8VA3 - chains A and B; structure by X-ray diffraction, 1.80 A resolution.

[Chain A (and B)]
Molecule: Glycoside hydrolase family 3
Notes: chain B of this document is another copy of the same molecule, construct and numbering; everything in this record applies to it too
Amino-acid sequence (780 residues; numbered 1 to 780; the number before each row is that of its first residue):
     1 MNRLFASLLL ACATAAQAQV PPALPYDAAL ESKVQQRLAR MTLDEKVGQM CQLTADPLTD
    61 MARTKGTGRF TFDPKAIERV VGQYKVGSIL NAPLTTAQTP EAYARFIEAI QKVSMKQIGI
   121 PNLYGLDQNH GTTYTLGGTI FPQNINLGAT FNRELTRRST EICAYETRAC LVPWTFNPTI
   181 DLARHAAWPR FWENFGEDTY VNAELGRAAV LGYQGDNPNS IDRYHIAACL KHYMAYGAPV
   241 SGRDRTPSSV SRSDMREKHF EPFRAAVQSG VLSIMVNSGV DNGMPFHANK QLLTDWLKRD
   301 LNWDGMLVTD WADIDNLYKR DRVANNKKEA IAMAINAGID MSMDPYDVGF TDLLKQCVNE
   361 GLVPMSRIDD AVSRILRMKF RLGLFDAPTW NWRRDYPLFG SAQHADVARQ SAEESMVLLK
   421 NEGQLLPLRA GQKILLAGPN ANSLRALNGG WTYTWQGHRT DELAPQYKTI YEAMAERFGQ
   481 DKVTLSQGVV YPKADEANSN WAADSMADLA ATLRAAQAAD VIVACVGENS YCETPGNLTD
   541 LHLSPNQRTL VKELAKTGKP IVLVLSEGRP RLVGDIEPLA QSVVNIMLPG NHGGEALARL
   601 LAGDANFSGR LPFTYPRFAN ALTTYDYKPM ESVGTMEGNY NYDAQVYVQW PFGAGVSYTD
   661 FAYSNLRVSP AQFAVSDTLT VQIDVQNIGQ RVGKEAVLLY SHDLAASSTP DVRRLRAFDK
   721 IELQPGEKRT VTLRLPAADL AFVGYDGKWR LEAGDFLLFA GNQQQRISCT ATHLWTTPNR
Disordered / not traced: 1-17 (chain B: 1-19, 61-69)
Bound ions: Na+: Pro-465, Tyr-467, Glu-472; Mg2+: Asp-703, Ala-705

[How chain A and chain B interact]
Residue-residue contacts (109; chain A residue first):
  Ser-241(A) / Asn-620(B)
  Ser-241(A) / Leu-622(B)
  Arg-243(A) / Glu-631(B)
  Arg-243(A) / Tyr-647(B)  hydrogen bond
  Arg-245(A) / Met-630(B)
  Thr-246(A) / Glu-631(B)
  Pro-247(A) / Lys-628(B)
  Pro-247(A) / Met-630(B)  hydrophobic
  Pro-247(A) / Glu-631(B)
  Ser-249(A) / Ser-249(B)  hydrogen bond (backbone-side chain)
  Ser-249(A) / Val-250(B)
  Ser-249(A) / Ser-251(B)  hydrogen bond (side chain-backbone)
  Val-250(A) / Ser-249(B)
  Ser-251(A) / Ser-249(B)  hydrogen bond (backbone-side chain)
  Ser-251(A) / Asn-282(B)  hydrogen bond
  Arg-252(A) / Asn-282(B)  hydrogen bond (backbone-side chain)
  Ser-253(A) / Asn-282(B)  hydrogen bond (backbone-side chain)
  Gly-279(A) / Met-630(B)
  Val-280(A) / Met-630(B)  hydrophobic
  Asn-282(A) / Ser-251(B)  hydrogen bond
  Asn-282(A) / Arg-252(B)
  Asn-282(A) / Ser-253(B)  hydrogen bond (side chain-backbone)
  Asn-282(A) / Tyr-745(B)
  Gly-283(A) / Ser-708(B)
  Gly-283(A) / Thr-709(B)  hydrogen bond (backbone-backbone)
  Met-284(A) / Ser-707(B)
  Met-284(A) / Tyr-745(B)  hydrophobic
  Asn-289(A) / Tyr-745(B)  hydrogen bond
  Gln-291(A) / Tyr-745(B)
  Tyr-318(A) / Glu-637(B)
  Lys-319(A) / Glu-637(B)
  Arg-320(A) / Pro-629(B)
  Arg-320(A) / Met-630(B)
  Asp-321(A) / Met-630(B)
  Asp-321(A) / Thr-709(B)  hydrogen bond (backbone-side chain)
  Asp-321(A) / Pro-710(B)
  Arg-322(A) / Thr-635(B)
  Arg-322(A) / Met-636(B)  hydrogen bond (side chain-backbone)
  Arg-322(A) / Glu-637(B)
  Arg-322(A) / Gly-638(B)
  Arg-322(A) / Asn-639(B)  hydrogen bond (side chain-backbone)
  Arg-322(A) / Tyr-640(B)
  Arg-322(A) / Tyr-642(B)  hydrogen bond
  Arg-322(A) / Leu-704(B)
  Arg-322(A) / Ala-705(B)
  Arg-322(A) / Ala-706(B)  hydrogen bond (backbone-backbone)
  Val-323(A) / Ala-706(B)
  Val-323(A) / Thr-709(B)
  Asn-325(A) / Ala-705(B)
  Leu-538(A) / Asn-620(B)
  Thr-539(A) / Phe-618(B)
  Thr-539(A) / Ala-619(B)
  Thr-539(A) / Asn-620(B)  hydrogen bond (backbone-backbone)
  Thr-539(A) / Ala-621(B)
  Asp-540(A) / His-542(B)
  Asp-540(A) / Ala-619(B)
  Asp-540(A) / Asn-620(B)
  Leu-541(A) / Asn-620(B)  hydrogen bond (backbone-side chain)
  His-542(A) / Asp-540(B)
  Phe-618(A) / Thr-539(B)
  Ala-619(A) / Thr-539(B)
  Ala-619(A) / Asp-540(B)
  Ala-619(A) / Asn-620(B)  hydrogen bond (backbone-side chain)
  Asn-620(A) / Ser-241(B)
  Asn-620(A) / Leu-538(B)
  Asn-620(A) / Thr-539(B)  hydrogen bond (backbone-backbone)
  Asn-620(A) / Asp-540(B)
  Asn-620(A) / Leu-541(B)  hydrogen bond (side chain-backbone)
  Asn-620(A) / Ala-619(B)  hydrogen bond (side chain-backbone)
  Ala-621(A) / Thr-539(B)
  Leu-622(A) / Ser-241(B)
  Lys-628(A) / Pro-247(B)
  Pro-629(A) / Arg-320(B)
  Met-630(A) / Arg-245(B)
  Met-630(A) / Pro-247(B)
  Met-630(A) / Gly-279(B)
  Met-630(A) / Val-280(B)  hydrophobic
  Met-630(A) / Arg-320(B)
  Met-630(A) / Asp-321(B)
  Glu-631(A) / Arg-243(B)  hydrogen bond (backbone-side chain)
  Glu-631(A) / Thr-246(B)
  Glu-631(A) / Pro-247(B)
  Thr-635(A) / Arg-322(B)
  Met-636(A) / Arg-322(B)  hydrogen bond (backbone-side chain)
  Glu-637(A) / Tyr-318(B)
  Glu-637(A) / Lys-319(B)
  Glu-637(A) / Arg-322(B)
  Gly-638(A) / Arg-322(B)
  Asn-639(A) / Arg-322(B)  hydrogen bond (backbone-side chain)
  Tyr-640(A) / Arg-322(B)
  Tyr-642(A) / Arg-322(B)  hydrogen bond
  Tyr-647(A) / Arg-243(B)
  Leu-704(A) / Arg-322(B)
  Ala-705(A) / Arg-322(B)
  Ala-705(A) / Asn-325(B)
  Ala-706(A) / Arg-322(B)  hydrogen bond (backbone-backbone)
  Ala-706(A) / Val-323(B)
  Ser-707(A) / Met-284(B)
  Ser-707(A) / Val-323(B)
  Ser-708(A) / Gly-283(B)
  Ser-708(A) / Val-323(B)
  Thr-709(A) / Gly-283(B)  hydrogen bond (backbone-backbone)
  Thr-709(A) / Asp-321(B)  hydrogen bond (side chain-backbone)
  Thr-709(A) / Val-323(B)
  Pro-710(A) / Asp-321(B)
  Tyr-745(A) / Asn-282(B)
  Tyr-745(A) / Met-284(B)  hydrophobic
  Tyr-745(A) / Asn-289(B)  hydrogen bond
  Tyr-745(A) / Gln-291(B)
Also at the interface, not in a pair above, chain A (56 interface residues in all): Asp-281, Leu-292
Also at the interface, not in a pair above, chain B (56 interface residues in all): Asp-281, Leu-292

[Summary]
Chain A and chain B each contribute 56 residues to their interface; the contacts include 30 hydrogen bonds.
Among the polar pairs are Arg-243(A)/Tyr-647(B), Ser-249(A)/Ser-249(B) and Ser-249(A)/Ser-251(B). Pro-465(A),
Tyr-467(A) and Glu-472(A) coordinate Na+. Asp-703(A) and Ala-705(A) coordinate Mg2+.
Both chains are Glycoside hydrolase family 3. Entry 8VA3 (Crystal structure of CapGH3b enzyme retrieved from
capybara gut metagenome) was determined by X-ray diffraction (same publication as 8VA4 and 8VA7).
